1MR2 - chain A; structure by X-ray diffraction, 2.30 A resolution.

[Chain A]
Protein: ADPR pyrophosphatase
From: Mycobacterium tuberculosis
Notes: EC 3.6.1.13
Reference sequence: O33199 (O33199_MYCTU); residue numbers follow UniProt; this construct covers 1-207
Chain sequence (207 residues; row label = number of the first residue in the row):
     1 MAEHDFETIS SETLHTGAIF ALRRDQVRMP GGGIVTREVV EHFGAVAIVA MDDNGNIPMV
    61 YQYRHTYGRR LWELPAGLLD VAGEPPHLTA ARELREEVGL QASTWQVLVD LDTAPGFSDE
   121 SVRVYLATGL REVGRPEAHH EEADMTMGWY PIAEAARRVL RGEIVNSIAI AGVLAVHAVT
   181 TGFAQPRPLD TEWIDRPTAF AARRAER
Unresolved in the structure: 1-5, 29-33, 136-145
Metal / ion sites: Mn2+: A76 (together with phosphomethylphosphonic acid adenosyl ester)
Ligand contacts: phosphomethylphosphonic acid adenosyl ester (A12): A18, I19, T36, R37, E38, Q62, R64, A76, G77, L78, G116, F117
What the authors report for this chain:
  - catalytic residues: R64 (proposed by the authors, not directly observed)

[Overview]
Bound to chain A: phosphomethylphosphonic acid adenosyl ester. From the paper: the catalytic residue R64.
Chain A is ADPR pyrophosphatase (Mycobacterium tuberculosis); the structure, Structure of the MT-ADPRase in
complex with 1 Mn2+ ion and AMP-CP (a inhibitor), a nudix ..., was determined by X-ray diffraction (same
publication as 1MK1, 1MP2 and 1MQE).
